Entry 6PX6 (X-ray diffraction, 3.00 A resolution); this record covers chains B and C of the 5 polymer chains in the assembly.

[Chain B]
Molecule: HLA class II histocompatibility antigen DQ beta chain
Organism: Homo sapiens
UniProt: A0A0U5IHY9 (A0A0U5IHY9_HUMAN); residues -31 to 229 here correspond to UniProt positions 1-261 (UniProt number = residue number + 32)
Amino-acid sequence (261 residues; each row starts with the number of its first residue; numbers below 1 keep their minus sign (Met-31 is residue -31)):
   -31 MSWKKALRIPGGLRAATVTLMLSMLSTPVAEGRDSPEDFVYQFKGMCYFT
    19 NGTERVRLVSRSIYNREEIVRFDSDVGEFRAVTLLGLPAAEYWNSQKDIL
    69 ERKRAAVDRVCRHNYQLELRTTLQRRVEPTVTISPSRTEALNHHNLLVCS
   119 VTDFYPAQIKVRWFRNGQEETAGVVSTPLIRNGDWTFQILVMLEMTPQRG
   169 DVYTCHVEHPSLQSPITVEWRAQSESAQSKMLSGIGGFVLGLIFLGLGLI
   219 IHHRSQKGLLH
Unresolved in the structure: -31 to 2, 105-113, 190-229
Disulfides: Cys15-Cys79, Cys117-Cys173
From the paper describing this entry:
  - binding site for DQ2.2-glut-L1 (chain C): Tyr9, Ser30, Arg70, Lys71
  - conformationally variable residues (side-chain flip): Arg70

[Chain C]
Molecule: DQ2.2-glut-L1
Amino-acid sequence (12 residues; each row starts with the number of its first residue; numbering starts at 0):
     0 APFSEQEQPVLG

[How chain B and chain C interact]
Residue-residue contacts (31; chain B residue first):
  Tyr9(B) - Glu6(C)  hydrogen bond
  Phe11(B) - Glu4(C)
  Phe11(B) - Gln5(C)
  Phe11(B) - Glu6(C)
  Ser28(B) - Glu4(C)
  Ser30(B) - Glu6(C)  hydrogen bond
  Phe47(B) - Gln7(C)
  Tyr60(B) - Pro8(C)
  Tyr60(B) - Val9(C)
  Tyr60(B) - Leu10(C)  hydrophobic
  Trp61(B) - Glu6(C)
  Trp61(B) - Gln7(C)
  Trp61(B) - Pro8(C)  hydrogen bond (side chain-backbone)
  Trp61(B) - Val9(C)  hydrophobic
  Ile67(B) - Gln7(C)
  Arg70(B) - Gln5(C)  hydrogen bond (side chain-backbone)
  Arg70(B) - Gln7(C)  hydrogen bond
  Lys71(B) - Glu4(C)  salt bridge
  Lys71(B) - Gln5(C)  hydrogen bond (side chain-backbone)
  Lys71(B) - Gln7(C)
  Ala74(B) - Glu4(C)
  Arg77(B) - Phe2(C)
  Arg77(B) - Glu4(C)  salt bridge
  Val78(B) - Phe2(C)
  Val78(B) - Ser3(C)
  Val78(B) - Glu4(C)
  His81(B) - Ala0(C)  hydrogen bond (side chain-backbone)
  His81(B) - Phe2(C)
  Asn82(B) - Pro1(C)
  Asn82(B) - Phe2(C)  hydrogen bond (side chain-backbone)
  Leu85(B) - Pro1(C)
Also at the interface, not in a pair above, chain B (19 interface residues in all): Gly13, Leu26, Ala57
From the paper, about this interface:
  - interface residues, chain B: Tyr9(B), Ser30(B), Arg70(B), Lys71(B)

[In short]
19 residues of chain B face 11 of chain C across their interface; the contacts include 8 hydrogen bonds and 2
salt bridges. Among the polar pairs are Lys71(B)-Glu4(C), Arg77(B)-Glu4(C) and Tyr9(B)-Glu6(C). The paper
reports a binding site for DQ2.2-glut-L1 (chain C) at Tyr9(B), Ser30(B) and Arg70(B) among others; interface
residues Tyr9(B), Ser30(B) and Arg70(B) among others.
Here chain B is HLA class II histocompatibility antigen DQ beta chain (Homo sapiens) and chain C is
DQ2.2-glut-L1. Entry 6PX6 (HLA-TCR complex) was determined by X-ray diffraction together with 6PY2 from the
same study.
